PDB entry 6G4R | X-ray diffraction, 2.62 A resolution | chains A and E of the 4 polymer chains in the assembly

== Chain A ==
Protein: Hydrogen peroxide-inducible genes activator
Source organism: Corynebacterium glutamicum
UniProt: A0A2H5I9R9 (A0A2H5I9R9_CORGT); residue numbers follow UniProt; this construct covers 1-327
Chain sequence (327 residues; each row starts with the number of its first residue):
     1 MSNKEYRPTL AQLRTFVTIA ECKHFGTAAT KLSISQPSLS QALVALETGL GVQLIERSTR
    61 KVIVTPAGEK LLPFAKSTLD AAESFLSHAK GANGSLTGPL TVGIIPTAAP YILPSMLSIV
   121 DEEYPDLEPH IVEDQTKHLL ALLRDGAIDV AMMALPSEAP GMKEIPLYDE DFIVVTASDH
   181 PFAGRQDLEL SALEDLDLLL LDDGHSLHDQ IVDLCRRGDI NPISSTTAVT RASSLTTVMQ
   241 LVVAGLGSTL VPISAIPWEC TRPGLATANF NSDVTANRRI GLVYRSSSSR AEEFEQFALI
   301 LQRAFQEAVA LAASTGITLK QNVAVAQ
Unresolved in the structure: 1-5, 57-59, 93-94, 321-327
Construct notes: engineered mutation S206 (Cys in A0A2H5I9R9)
Modified positions: C215 (3-sulfinoalanine; CSD)
From the paper describing this entry:
  - conformationally variable residues (side-chain flip): S206
  - catalytic residues: T107, T136, R278
  - mutagenesis - T107V, C206S: abolished catalytic activity
  - mutagenesis - T136V, H205A, R278Q: decreased catalytic activity

== Chain E ==
Protein: Hydrogen peroxide-inducible genes activator
Source organism: Corynebacterium glutamicum
UniProt: A0A2H5I9R9 (A0A2H5I9R9_CORGT); residue numbers follow UniProt; this construct covers 1-327
Chain sequence (327 residues; numbered 1 to 327; the number before each row is that of its first residue):
     1 MSNKEYRPTL AQLRTFVTIA ECKHFGTAAT KLSISQPSLS QALVALETGL GVQLIERSTR
    61 KVIVTPAGEK LLPFAKSTLD AAESFLSHAK GANGSLTGPL TVGIIPTAAP YILPSMLSIV
   121 DEEYPDLEPH IVEDQTKHLL ALLRDGAIDV AMMALPSEAP GMKEIPLYDE DFIVVTASDH
   181 PFAGRQDLEL SALEDLDLLL LDDGHSLHDQ IVDLCRRGDI NPISSTTAVT RASSLTTVMQ
   241 LVVAGLGSTL VPISAIPWEC TRPGLATANF NSDVTANRRI GLVYRSSSSR AEEFEQFALI
   301 LQRAFQEAVA LAASTGITLK QNVAVAQ
Unresolved in the structure: 1-4, 222-227, 321-327
Construct notes: engineered mutation S206 (Cys in A0A2H5I9R9)
Modified positions: C22 (3-sulfinoalanine; CSD)
Small-molecule neighbours:
  - hydrogen peroxide (PEO), molecule 1: I105, P106, T107, H205, S206, L207
  - hydrogen peroxide (PEO), molecule 2: L199, L200, L201, L207, H208, I211, T249, L250
From the paper describing this entry:
  - mutagenesis - C215S: unchanged catalytic activity

== Chain A / chain E interface ==
Pairs across the interface (58):
  P106(A) with S233(E)
  A109(A) with T237(E)
  P110(A) with T236(E); T237(E); Q240(E), hydrogen bond (backbone-side chain)
  L113(A) with T237(E); L241(E), hydrophobic
  P114(A) with Q240(E)
  L117(A) with L241(E), hydrophobic; A244(E), hydrophobic; L246(E), hydrophobic
  H130(A) with V229(E); T230(E), hydrogen bond (backbone-side chain)
  I131(A) with T230(E); R231(E), hydrogen bond (backbone-backbone); L241(E), hydrophobic
  V132(A) with R231(E)
  E133(A) with R231(E), hydrogen bond (backbone-backbone); A232(E); S233(E), hydrogen bond (side chain-backbone); S234(E), hydrogen bond (side chain-backbone); T237(E), hydrogen bond
  D134(A) with D202(E)
  H138(A) with R231(E)
  L142(A) with R231(E)
  I223(A) with F74(E)
  S224(A) with P73(E), hydrogen bond (side chain-backbone); F74(E); S77(E), hydrogen bond
  T227(A) with T101(E), hydrogen bond; G146(E); A147(E)
  A228(A) with T101(E); A147(E), hydrogen bond (backbone-backbone)
  V229(A) with V132(E)
  T230(A) with H130(E); I131(E), hydrogen bond (side chain-backbone)
  R231(A) with I131(E), hydrogen bond (backbone-backbone); V132(E); E133(E), hydrogen bond (backbone-backbone); D134(E), salt bridge
  A232(A) with E133(E)
  S233(A) with E133(E), hydrogen bond (backbone-side chain)
  S234(A) with E133(E), hydrogen bond (backbone-side chain)
  T236(A) with P110(E)
  T237(A) with P110(E); L113(E); E133(E), hydrogen bond
  Q240(A) with P110(E), hydrogen bond (side chain-backbone); P114(E); W258(E)
  L241(A) with L113(E), hydrophobic; L117(E), hydrophobic
  A244(A) with L117(E), hydrophobic
  L246(A) with L117(E), hydrophobic
  W258(A) with Q240(E); R262(E)
  R262(A) with W258(E)
Also at the interface, not in a pair above, chain A (35 interface residues in all): T101, P222, T226, E259
Also at the interface, not in a pair above, chain E (37 interface residues in all): K70, P106, A109, P129, H138, D149, E259

== Overview ==
35 residues of chain A and 37 residues of chain E are in contact; the contacts include 18 hydrogen bonds and 1
salt bridge. Among the polar pairs are R231(A)-D134(E), P110(A)-Q240(E) and H130(A)-T230(E). From the paper:
catalytic residues T107(A), T136(A) and R278(A); T136V, H205A and R278Q of chain A reduce catalytic activity;
6 substitutions were tested in all.
Here chain A is Hydrogen peroxide-inducible genes activator and chain E is Hydrogen peroxide-inducible genes
activator, both from Corynebacterium glutamicum. Entry 6G4R (Corynebacterium glutamicum OxyR C206S mutant,
H2O2-bound) was determined by X-ray diffraction (same publication as 6G1B and 6G1D).
